8T5F - chains B and A of the 3 polymer chains in the assembly; structure by X-ray diffraction, 1.99 A resolution.

[Chain B (and A)]
Molecule: Parathyroid hormone
Notes: chain A of this document is another copy of the same molecule, construct and numbering; everything in this record applies to it too
UniProt: P01270 (PTHY_HUMAN); residues 145-178 here correspond to UniProt positions 32-65 (UniProt number = residue number - 113)
Amino-acid sequence (34 residues; row label = number of the first residue in the row):
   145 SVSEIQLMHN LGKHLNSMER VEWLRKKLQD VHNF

[Chain B / chain A interface]
Residue-residue contacts - 7 pairs, chain B then chain A:
  Leu155(B) - Met162(A)  hydrophobic
  His158(B) - Met162(A)
  Leu159(B) - Leu155(A)  hydrophobic
  Leu159(B) - His158(A)
  Leu159(B) - Met162(A)  hydrophobic
  Met162(B) - His158(A)
  Glu163(B) - His158(A)
Interface residues without a listed pair, chain B (6 interface residues in all): Glu166
Interface residues without a listed pair, chain A (4 interface residues in all): Leu159

[Overview]
The interface between chain B and chain A involves 6 residues on one side and 4 on the other.
Chain B and chain A are both Parathyroid hormone; the structure, De novo design of high-affinity protein
binders to bioactive helical peptides, was determined by X-ray diffraction, deposited together with 8GJG, 8GJI
and 8T5E.
